7PY3 - chains D and R of the 9 polymer chains in the assembly; structure by electron microscopy, 3.80 A resolution.

Chain D:
Name: DNA-directed RNA polymerase subunit beta'
Source organism: Escherichia coli
Notes: EC 2.7.7.6
Reference sequence: P0A8T8 (RPOC_ECO57); residues 1-1407 here = UniProt positions 1-1407
Sequence (1407 residues; each row starts with the number of its first residue):
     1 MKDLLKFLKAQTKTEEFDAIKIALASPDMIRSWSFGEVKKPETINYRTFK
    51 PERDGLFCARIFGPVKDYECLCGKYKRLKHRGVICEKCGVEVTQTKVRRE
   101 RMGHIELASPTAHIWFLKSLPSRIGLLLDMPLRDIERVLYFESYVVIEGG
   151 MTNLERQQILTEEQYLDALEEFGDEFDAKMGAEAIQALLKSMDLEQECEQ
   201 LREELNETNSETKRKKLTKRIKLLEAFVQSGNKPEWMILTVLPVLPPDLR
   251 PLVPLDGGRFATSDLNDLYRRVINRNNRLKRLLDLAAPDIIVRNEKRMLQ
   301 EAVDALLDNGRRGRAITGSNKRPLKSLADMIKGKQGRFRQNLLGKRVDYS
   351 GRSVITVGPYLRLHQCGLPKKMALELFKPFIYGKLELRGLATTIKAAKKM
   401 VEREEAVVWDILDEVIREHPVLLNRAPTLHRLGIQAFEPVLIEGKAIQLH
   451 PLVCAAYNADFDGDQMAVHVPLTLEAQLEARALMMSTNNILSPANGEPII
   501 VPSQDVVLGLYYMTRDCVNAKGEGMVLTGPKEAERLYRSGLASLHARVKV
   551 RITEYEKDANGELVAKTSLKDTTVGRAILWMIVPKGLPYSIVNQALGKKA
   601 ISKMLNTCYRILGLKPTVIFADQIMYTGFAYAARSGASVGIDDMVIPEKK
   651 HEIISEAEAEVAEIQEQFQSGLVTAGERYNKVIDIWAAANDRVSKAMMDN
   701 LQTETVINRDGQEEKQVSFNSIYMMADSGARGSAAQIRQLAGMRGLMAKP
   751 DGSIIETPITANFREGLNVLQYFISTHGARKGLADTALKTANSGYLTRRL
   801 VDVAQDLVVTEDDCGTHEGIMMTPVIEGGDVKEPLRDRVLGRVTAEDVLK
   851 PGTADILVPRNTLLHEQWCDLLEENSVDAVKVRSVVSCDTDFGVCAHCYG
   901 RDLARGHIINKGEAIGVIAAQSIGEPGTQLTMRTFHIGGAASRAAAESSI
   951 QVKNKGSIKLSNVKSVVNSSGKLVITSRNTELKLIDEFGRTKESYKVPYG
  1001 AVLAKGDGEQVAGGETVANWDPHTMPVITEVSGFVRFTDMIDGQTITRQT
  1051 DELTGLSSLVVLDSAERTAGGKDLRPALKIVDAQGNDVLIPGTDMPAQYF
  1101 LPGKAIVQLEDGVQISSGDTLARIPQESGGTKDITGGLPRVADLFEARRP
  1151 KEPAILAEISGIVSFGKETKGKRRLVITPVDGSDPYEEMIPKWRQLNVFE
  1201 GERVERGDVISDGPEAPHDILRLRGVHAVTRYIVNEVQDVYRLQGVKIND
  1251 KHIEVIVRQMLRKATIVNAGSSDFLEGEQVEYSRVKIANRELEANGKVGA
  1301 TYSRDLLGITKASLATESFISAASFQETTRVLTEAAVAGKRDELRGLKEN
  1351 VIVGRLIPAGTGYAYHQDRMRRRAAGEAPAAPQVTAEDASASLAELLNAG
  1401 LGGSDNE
Unresolved in the structure: 1-15, 932-947, 1127-1136, 1376-1407
Metal / ion sites: Zn2+ site 1: Cys-70, Cys-72, Cys-88; Mg2+: Asp-460, Asp-462, Asp-464 (shared with G14(R) of chain R); Zn2+ site 2: Cys-888, Cys-895, Cys-898
Swiss-Prot annotation at these positions:
  - binding site (Zn(2+)): Cys-70, Cys-72, Cys-85, Cys-88, Cys-814, Cys-888, Cys-895, Cys-898
  - binding site (Mg(2+)): Asp-460, Asp-462, Asp-464
  - modified residue: Lys-972 (N6-acetyllysine)

Chain R:
Molecule: 14-nt RNA strand
Sequence (14 nucleotides; row label = number of the first residue in the row):
     1 GAGUCCGCGGCGCG
Unresolved in the structure: 1-3
Metal / ion sites: Mg2+: G14 (shared with Asp-460(D), Asp-462(D), Asp-464(D) of chain D)

Interface between chain D and chain R:
Residue-residue contacts - 13 pairs, chain D then chain R:
  Val-253(D) / C5(R)  sugar contact
  Val-253(D) / C6(R)  sugar contact
  Pro-254(D) / U4(R)  phosphate contact
  Leu-255(D) / U4(R)  phosphate contact
  Leu-255(D) / C6(R)  base contact
  Asp-256(D) / U4(R)  hydrogen bond to the phosphate
  Arg-322(D) / G7(R)  hydrogen bond to the sugar
  Arg-322(D) / C8(R)  hydrogen bond to the sugar
  Lys-325(D) / G7(R)  sugar contact
  Pro-427(D) / G14(R)  base contact
  Asp-460(D) / G14(R)  phosphate contact
  Asp-462(D) / G14(R)  phosphate contact
  Asp-464(D) / G14(R)  hydrogen bond to the sugar
Also at the interface, not in a pair above, chain D (12 interface residues in all): Arg-425, Ala-426

In short:
12 residues of chain D and 6 residues of chain R are in contact; the contacts include 4 hydrogen bonds. Among
the polar pairs are Arg-322(D)/G7(R), Arg-322(D)/C8(R) and Asp-464(D)/G14(R). Curated annotation (UniProt)
lists 8 Zn2+-binding residues and 3 Mg2+-binding residues on chain D.
Chain D is DNA-directed RNA polymerase subunit beta' (Escherichia coli) and chain R is a 14-nt RNA strand; the
structure, CryoEM structure of E.coli RNA polymerase elongation complex bound to NusA (the consensus NusA-EC),
was determined by electron microscopy, deposited together with 7PY0, 7PY1, 7PY5, 7PY6, 7PY7, 7PY8 and 4
further entries.
